PDB entry 6CIM | X-ray diffraction, 3.60 A resolution | chains A and L of the 10 polymer chains in the assembly

== Chain A ==
Name: V(D)J recombination-activating protein 1
From: Mus musculus
Notes: EC 3.1.-.-, 2.3.2.27
Reference sequence: P15919 (RAG1_MOUSE); residues 384-1008 here = UniProt positions 384-1008
Amino-acid sequence (625 residues; numbered 384 to 1008; the number before each row is that of its first residue):
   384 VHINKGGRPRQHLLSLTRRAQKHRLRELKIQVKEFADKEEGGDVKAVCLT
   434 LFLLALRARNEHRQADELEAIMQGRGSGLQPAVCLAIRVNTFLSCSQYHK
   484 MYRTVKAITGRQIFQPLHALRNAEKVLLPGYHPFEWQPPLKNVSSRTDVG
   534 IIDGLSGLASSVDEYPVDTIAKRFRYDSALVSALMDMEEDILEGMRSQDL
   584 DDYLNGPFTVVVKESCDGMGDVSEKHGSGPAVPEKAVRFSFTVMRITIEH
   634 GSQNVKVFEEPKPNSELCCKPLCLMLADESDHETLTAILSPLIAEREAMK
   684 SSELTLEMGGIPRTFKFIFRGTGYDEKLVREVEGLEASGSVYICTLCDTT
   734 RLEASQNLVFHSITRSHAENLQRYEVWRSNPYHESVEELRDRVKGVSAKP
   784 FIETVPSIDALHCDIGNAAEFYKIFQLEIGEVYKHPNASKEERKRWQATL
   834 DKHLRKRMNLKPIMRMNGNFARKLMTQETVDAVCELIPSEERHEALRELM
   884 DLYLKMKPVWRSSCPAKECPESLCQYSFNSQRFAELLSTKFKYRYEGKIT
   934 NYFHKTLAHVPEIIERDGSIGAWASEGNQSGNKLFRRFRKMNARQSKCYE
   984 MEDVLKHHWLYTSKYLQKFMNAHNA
Not modelled in the structure: 384-394, 610-611, 1008
Differences from the reference sequence: engineered mutation Gln962 (Glu in P15919)
Ion coordination: Mn2+: Asp600, Asp708; Zn2+: Cys727, Cys730, His937, His942
Curated features (UniProtKB/Swiss-Prot):
  - DNA-binding region: Gly389 to Gln456 (NBD)
  - binding site (a divalent metal cation): Asp600, Asp708
  - site: Trp893 (Essential for DNA hairpin formation, participates in base-stacking interactions near the cleavage site)
  - mutagenesis: Arg391 (R391A: Defects in converting nicked products to hairpins; R391L: Impairs DNA-binding and hairpin formation while maintaining some nicking activity), Arg393 (R393A: Impairs DNA-binding and hairpin formation while maintaining some nicking activity), Arg401 (R401A: Allows robust hairpin activity), Arg402 (R402A: Defects in converting nicked products to hairpins), Lys405 (K405A: Reduced hairpin activity), His406 (H406A: Allows robust hairpin activity), Arg407 (R407A: Impairs DNA-binding and reduces hairpin formation without affecting nicking activity), Asn443 (N443A: Impairs DNA-binding; when associated with A-445), His445 (H445A: Impairs DNA-binding; when associated with A-443), Asp546 (D546A: Loss of DNA-binding), Asp560 (D560A: Loss of DNA-binding), Glu597 (E597Q: Impaired cleavage), 19 further mutagenesis entries in UniProt
From the paper describing this entry:
  - catalytic residues: Asp600, Asp708 (citing earlier work)

== Chain L ==
Molecule: Nicked 12RSS intermediate forward strand
Sequence (30 nucleotides; each row starts with the number of its first residue):
    17 CACAGTGATACAGCCCTTAACAAAAACCCG
Not modelled in the structure: 42-46

== How chain A and chain L interact ==
Contacting residue pairs (8; chain A residue first):
  Arg440(A) - DT33(L)  phosphate contact
  Ala441(A) - DT33(L)  hydrogen bond to the phosphate
  Lys844(A) - DC17(L)  salt bridge to the phosphate
  Lys844(A) - DA18(L)  salt bridge to the phosphate
  Asn850(A) - DA18(L)  hydrogen bond to the phosphate
  Asn852(A) - DA18(L)  hydrogen bond to the phosphate
  Lys966(A) - DG21(L)  phosphate contact
  Arg970(A) - DG21(L)  salt bridge to the phosphate
Other interface residues (no listed pair), chain A (9 interface residues in all): Leu437, His445
Other interface residues (no listed pair), chain L (7 interface residues in all): DA20, DT22, DC31

== In short ==
9 residues of chain A face 7 of chain L across their interface, with 3 hydrogen bonds and 3 salt bridges.
Polar pairs include Ala441(A)-DT33(L), Asn850(A)-DA18(L) and Asn852(A)-DA18(L). From UniProt: a DNA-binding
region, divalent metal cation-binding residues Asp600(A) and Asp708(A) and 31 mutagenesis sites on chain A.
From the paper: catalytic residues Asp600(A) and Asp708(A).
Here chain A is V(D)J recombination-activating protein 1 (Mus musculus) and chain L is Nicked 12RSS
intermediate forward strand. Entry 6CIM (Pre-Reaction Complex, RAG1(E962Q)/2-nicked/intact 12/23RSS complex in
Mn2+) was determined by X-ray diffraction, deposited together with 5ZDZ, 5ZE0, 5ZE1, 5ZE2, 6CG0, 6CIJ, 6CIK
and 6CIL.
